8WC9 - chains B and S of the 5 polymer chains in the assembly; structure by electron microscopy, 3.20 A resolution.

[Chain B]
Name: Guanine nucleotide-binding protein G(I)/G(S)/G(T) subunit beta-1
Source organism: Homo sapiens
UniProt: P62873 (GBB1_HUMAN); numbering as in UniProt (aligned over 2-340)
Chain sequence (345 residues; numbered -4 to 340; the number before each row is that of its first residue; numbers below 1 keep their minus sign (Met-4 is residue -4)):
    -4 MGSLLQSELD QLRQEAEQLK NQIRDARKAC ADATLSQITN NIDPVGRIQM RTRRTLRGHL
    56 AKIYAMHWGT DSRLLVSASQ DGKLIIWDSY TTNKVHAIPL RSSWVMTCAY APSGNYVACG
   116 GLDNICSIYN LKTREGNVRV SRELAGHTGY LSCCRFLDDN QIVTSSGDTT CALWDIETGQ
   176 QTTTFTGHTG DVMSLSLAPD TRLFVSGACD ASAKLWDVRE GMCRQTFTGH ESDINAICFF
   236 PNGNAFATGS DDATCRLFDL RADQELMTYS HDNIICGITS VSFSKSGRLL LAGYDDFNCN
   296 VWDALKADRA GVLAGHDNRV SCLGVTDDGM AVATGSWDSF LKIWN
Disordered / not traced: -4 to 2, 310
Construct notes: initiating methionine (-4); expression tag (-3 to 1)
Swiss-Prot annotation at these positions:
  - modified residue: Ser2 (N-acetylserine), His266 (Phosphohistidine)
  - natural variant: Leu30 (L30F: In MRD42; uncertain significance), Arg52 (R52G: In MRD42), Gly64 (G64V: In MRD42), Asp76 (D76E: In MRD42; D76G: In MRD42), Gly77 (G77S: In MRD42), Lys78 (K78R: In MRD42), Ile80 (I80N: In MRD42; I80T: In MRD42), His91 (H91R: In MRD42; uncertain significance), Ala92 (A92T: In MRD42), Pro94 (P94S: In MRD42), Leu95 (L95P: In MRD42), Arg96 (R96L: In MRD42), 5 further natural variant entries in UniProt

[Chain S]
Name: scFv16
Source organism: synthetic construct
Notes: antibody fragment or engineered binder
Chain sequence (285 residues; numbered -36 to 247 plus 15 insertion-coded residues; 14 numbers in that range are skipped by the numbering (no residue carries them; nothing is unmodelled there); the number before each row is that of its first residue; a row labelled like 120A-120O holds insertion residues (120A, then the next letters in order); numbers below 1 keep their minus sign (Met-36 is residue -36)):
   -36 MLLVNQSHQG FNKEHTSKMV SAIVLYVLLA AAAHSAFAVQ LVESGGGLVQ PGGSRKLSCS
    24 ASGFAFSSFG MHWVRQAPEK GLEWVAYISS GSGTIYYADT VKGRFTISRD DPKNTLFLQM
    84 TSLRSEDTAM YYCVRSIYYY GSSPFDFWGQ GTTLTVS
120A-120O AGGGGSGGGGSGGGG
   135 SADIVMTQAT SSVPVTPGES VSISCRSSKS LLHSNGNTYL YWFLQRPGQS PQLLIYRMSN
   195 LASGVPDRFS GSGSGTAFTL TISRLEAEDV GVYYCMQHLE YPLTFGAGTK LEL
Disordered / not traced: -36 to 1, 120A-120O
Disulfide bonds: Cys22-Cys96, Cys159-Cys229

[How chain B and chain S interact]
Contacting residue pairs (9):
  Asp66(B) - Tyr103(S)  hydrogen bond
  Arg68(B) - Tyr103(S)
  Leu69(B) - Tyr103(S)  hydrophobic
  Val90(B) - Tyr102(S)  hydrophobic
  Arg129(B) - Val2(S)
  Arg129(B) - Arg98(S)
  Glu130(B) - Gly26(S)
  Glu130(B) - Phe27(S)
  Gly131(B) - Phe32(S)
Also at the interface, not in a pair above, chain B (9 interface residues in all): Asp83, His91
Also at the interface, not in a pair above, chain S (8 interface residues in all): Ala28

[In short]
9 residues of chain B and 8 residues of chain S are in contact; the contacts include 1 hydrogen bond. Its one
hydrogen-bonded contact is Asp66(B)-Tyr103(S).
Here chain B is Guanine nucleotide-binding protein G(I)/G(S)/G(T) subunit beta-1 (Homo sapiens) and chain S is
scFv16 (synthetic construct). Entry 8WC9 (Cryo-EM structure of the ZH8651-bound mTAAR1-Gq complex) was
determined by electron microscopy (same publication as 8WC3, 8WC4, 8WC5, 8WC6, 8WC7, 8WC8, 8WCA and 8WCB).
